8TOM - chains G and I of the 9 polymer chains in the assembly; structure by electron microscopy, 3.10 A resolution.

[Chain G]
Protein: DNA-directed RNA polymerase subunit alpha
Organism: Escherichia coli (strain K12)
Notes: EC 2.7.7.6
UniProt: P0A7Z4 (RPOA_ECOLI); residue numbers follow UniProt; this construct covers 1-329
Amino-acid sequence (329 residues; row label = number of the first residue in the row):
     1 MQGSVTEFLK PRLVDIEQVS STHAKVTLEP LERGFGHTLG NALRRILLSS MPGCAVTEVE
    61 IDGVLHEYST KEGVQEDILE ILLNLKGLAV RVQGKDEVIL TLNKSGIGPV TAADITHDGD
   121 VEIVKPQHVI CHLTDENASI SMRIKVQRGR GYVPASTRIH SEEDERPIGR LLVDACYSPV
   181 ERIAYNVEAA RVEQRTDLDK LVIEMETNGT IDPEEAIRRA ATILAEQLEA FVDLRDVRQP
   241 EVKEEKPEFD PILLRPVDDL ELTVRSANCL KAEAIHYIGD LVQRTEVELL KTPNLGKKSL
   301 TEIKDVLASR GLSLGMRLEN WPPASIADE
Unresolved in the structure: 1-3, 235-329
UniProt features mapped onto this chain:
  - region: E162 to E165 (Required for interaction with Crp at class II promoters)
  - modified residue: R265 (ADP-ribosylarginine), K297 (N6-acetyllysine), K298 (N6-acetyllysine)
  - mutagenesis: R45 (R45C: In rpoA112; temperature-sensitive, blocks RNA polymerase assembly), E162 to E165 (5-fold decrease in CRP-class II promoter-dependent transcription), E165 (E165K: 5-fold decrease in CRP-class II promoter-dependent transcription), R191 (R191C: In rpoA101; temperature-sensitive)

[Chain I]
Protein: DNA-directed RNA polymerase subunit beta
Organism: Escherichia coli (strain K12)
Notes: EC 2.7.7.6
UniProt: P0A8V2 (RPOB_ECOLI); numbering as in UniProt (aligned over 1-1342)
Amino-acid sequence (1342 residues; row label = number of the first residue in the row):
     1 MVYSYTEKKR IRKDFGKRPQ VLDVPYLLSI QLDSFQKFIE QDPEGQYGLE AAFRSVFPIQ
    61 SYSGNSELQY VSYRLGEPVF DVQECQIRGV TYSAPLRVKL RLVIYEREAP EGTVKDIKEQ
   121 EVYMGEIPLM TDNGTFVING TERVIVSQLH RSPGVFFDSD KGKTHSSGKV LYNARIIPYR
   181 GSWLDFEFDP KDNLFVRIDR RRKLPATIIL RALNYTTEQI LDLFFEKVIF EIRDNKLQME
   241 LVPERLRGET ASFDIEANGK VYVEKGRRIT ARHIRQLEKD DVKLIEVPVE YIAGKVVAKD
   301 YIDESTGELI CAANMELSLD LLAKLSQSGH KRIETLFTND LDHGPYISET LRVDPTNDRL
   361 SALVEIYRMM RPGEPPTREA AESLFENLFF SEDRYDLSAV GRMKFNRSLL REEIEGSGIL
   421 SKDDIIDVMK KLIDIRNGKG EVDDIDHLGN RRIRSVGEMA ENQFRVGLVR VERAVKERLS
   481 LGDLDTLMPQ DMINAKPISA AVKEFFGSSQ LSQFMDQNNP LSEITHKRRI SALGPGGLTR
   541 ERAGFEVRDV HPTHYGRVCP IETPEGPNIG LINSLSVYAQ TNEYGFLETP YRKVTDGVVT
   601 DEIHYLSAIE EGNYVIAQAN SNLDEEGHFV EDLVTCRSKG ESSLFSRDQV DYMDVSTQQV
   661 VSVGASLIPF LEHDDANRAL MGANMQRQAV PTLRADKPLV GTGMERAVAV DSGVTAVAKR
   721 GGVVQYVDAS RIVIKVNEDE MYPGEAGIDI YNLTKYTRSN QNTCINQMPC VSLGEPVERG
   781 DVLADGPSTD LGELALGQNM RVAFMPWNGY NFEDSILVSE RVVQEDRFTT IHIQELACVS
   841 RDTKLGPEEI TADIPNVGEA ALSKLDESGI VYIGAEVTGG DILVGKVTPK GETQLTPEEK
   901 LLRAIFGEKA SDVKDSSLRV PNGVSGTVID VQVFTRDGVE KDKRALEIEE MQLKQAKKDL
   961 SEELQILEAG LFSRIRAVLV AGGVEAEKLD KLPRDRWLEL GLTDEEKQNQ LEQLAEQYDE
  1021 LKHEFEKKLE AKRRKITQGD DLAPGVLKIV KVYLAVKRRI QPGDKMAGRH GNKGVISKIN
  1081 PIEDMPYDEN GTPVDIVLNP LGVPSRMNIG QILETHLGMA AKGIGDKINA MLKQQQEVAK
  1141 LREFIQRAYD LGADVRQKVD LSTFSDEEVM RLAENLRKGM PIATPVFDGA KEAEIKELLK
  1201 LGDLPTSGQI RLYDGRTGEQ FERPVTVGYM YMLKLNHLVD DKMHARSTGS YSLVTQQPLG
  1261 GKAQFGGQRF GEMEVWALEA YGAAYTLQEM LTVKSDDVNG RTKMYKNIVD GNHQMEPGMP
  1321 ESFNVLLKEI RSLGINIELE DE
Unresolved in the structure: 1, 1342
Residues lining bound ligands:
  - chapso (1N7), molecule 1: Q46, Y47, Y179, S398, A399, V400, R452, E458, R465, E583, Y584
  - chapso (1N7), molecule 2: Q725, Y726, E962, I966
UniProt features mapped onto this chain:
  - modified residue (N6-acetyllysine): K1022, K1200
  - mutagenesis: I561 (I561S: Resistant to antibiotics salinamide A and B), I569 (I569S: Resistant to antibiotics salinamide A and B), A665 (A665E: Resistant to antibiotics salinamide A and B), D675 (D675A/G: Resistant to antibiotics salinamide A and B), N677 (N677H/K: Resistant to antibiotics salinamide A and B), L680 (L680M: Resistant to antibiotics salinamide A and B), E813 (E813K: Disrupts the enzyme's active center)

[Interface between chain G and chain I]
Pairs across the interface (57):
  N41(G) with Y1087(I); G1215(I); G1218(I), hydrogen bond (side chain-backbone)
  R44(G) with Y1087(I); G1091(I)
  R45(G) with E1083(I), salt bridge; D1084(I), salt bridge; G1215(I); R1216(I)
  S49(G) with E1083(I)
  H66(G) with I873(I); T927(I); I929(I)
  E67(G) with K1057(I), salt bridge
  Y68(G) with Y756(I); I831(I), hydrophobic; I929(I), hydrophobic; A1055(I), hydrogen bond (side chain-backbone); K1057(I)
  T70(G) with A729(I)
  K71(G) with D728(I)
  G73(G) with D728(I)
  V74(G) with D728(I); A729(I), hydrogen bond (backbone-backbone)
  Q75(G) with V727(I); A729(I); V771(I), hydrogen bond (side chain-backbone); S772(I)
  D77(G) with K755(I), salt bridge; Y756(I); N766(I); M768(I)
  L79(G) with Y756(I); I831(I), hydrophobic
  E80(G) with M768(I)
  K86(G) with Q824(I), hydrogen bond (side chain-backbone); D826(I), salt bridge
  T134(G) with Y726(I); V727(I); L773(I)
  Y152(G) with V823(I); Q824(I); R1059(I), hydrogen bond
  P154(G) with R1059(I)
  R166(G) with E876(I), salt bridge
  I168(G) with I873(I); G874(I); A875(I), hydrophobic
  D174(G) with D826(I)
  E181(G) with R821(I), hydrogen bond (backbone-side chain)
  R182(G) with N1090(I), hydrogen bond (side chain-backbone); G1091(I); T1092(I)
  A184(G) with N1090(I); G1091(I)
  Y185(G) with Y1087(I), hydrogen bond; G1218(I)
Interface residues without a listed pair, chain G (36 interface residues in all): L48, L65, S69, E72, E76, L83, N84, D135, R170, I183
Interface residues without a listed pair, chain I (42 interface residues in all): L693, R694, S730, I1082, M1085, E1089, D1214, T1217

[Summary]
36 residues of chain G and 42 residues of chain I are in contact; the contacts include 9 hydrogen bonds and 6
salt bridges. Among the polar pairs are R45(G)-E1083(I), R45(G)-D1084(I) and E67(G)-K1057(I). Ligands of chain
I: chapso.
Here chain G is DNA-directed RNA polymerase subunit alpha and chain I is DNA-directed RNA polymerase subunit
beta, both from Escherichia coli (strain K12). Entry 8TOM (Escherichia coli RNA polymerase closed complex
intermediate at the lambda PR promoter) was determined by electron microscopy (same publication as 8TO1, 8TO6,
8TO8 and 8TOE).
